Entry 7QCD (electron microscopy, 8.00 A resolution (low resolution: residue-level contacts below are approximate; hydrogen-bond / salt-bridge calls are withheld)); this record covers chains A and B of the 6 polymer chains in the assembly.

Chain A:
Molecule: Structural maintenance of chromosomes protein 5
Organism: Saccharomyces cerevisiae (strain ATCC 204508 / S288c)
UniProtKB: Q08204 (SMC5_YEAST); numbering as in UniProt (aligned over 1-1093)
Sequence (1093 residues; numbered 1 to 1093; the number before each row is that of its first residue):
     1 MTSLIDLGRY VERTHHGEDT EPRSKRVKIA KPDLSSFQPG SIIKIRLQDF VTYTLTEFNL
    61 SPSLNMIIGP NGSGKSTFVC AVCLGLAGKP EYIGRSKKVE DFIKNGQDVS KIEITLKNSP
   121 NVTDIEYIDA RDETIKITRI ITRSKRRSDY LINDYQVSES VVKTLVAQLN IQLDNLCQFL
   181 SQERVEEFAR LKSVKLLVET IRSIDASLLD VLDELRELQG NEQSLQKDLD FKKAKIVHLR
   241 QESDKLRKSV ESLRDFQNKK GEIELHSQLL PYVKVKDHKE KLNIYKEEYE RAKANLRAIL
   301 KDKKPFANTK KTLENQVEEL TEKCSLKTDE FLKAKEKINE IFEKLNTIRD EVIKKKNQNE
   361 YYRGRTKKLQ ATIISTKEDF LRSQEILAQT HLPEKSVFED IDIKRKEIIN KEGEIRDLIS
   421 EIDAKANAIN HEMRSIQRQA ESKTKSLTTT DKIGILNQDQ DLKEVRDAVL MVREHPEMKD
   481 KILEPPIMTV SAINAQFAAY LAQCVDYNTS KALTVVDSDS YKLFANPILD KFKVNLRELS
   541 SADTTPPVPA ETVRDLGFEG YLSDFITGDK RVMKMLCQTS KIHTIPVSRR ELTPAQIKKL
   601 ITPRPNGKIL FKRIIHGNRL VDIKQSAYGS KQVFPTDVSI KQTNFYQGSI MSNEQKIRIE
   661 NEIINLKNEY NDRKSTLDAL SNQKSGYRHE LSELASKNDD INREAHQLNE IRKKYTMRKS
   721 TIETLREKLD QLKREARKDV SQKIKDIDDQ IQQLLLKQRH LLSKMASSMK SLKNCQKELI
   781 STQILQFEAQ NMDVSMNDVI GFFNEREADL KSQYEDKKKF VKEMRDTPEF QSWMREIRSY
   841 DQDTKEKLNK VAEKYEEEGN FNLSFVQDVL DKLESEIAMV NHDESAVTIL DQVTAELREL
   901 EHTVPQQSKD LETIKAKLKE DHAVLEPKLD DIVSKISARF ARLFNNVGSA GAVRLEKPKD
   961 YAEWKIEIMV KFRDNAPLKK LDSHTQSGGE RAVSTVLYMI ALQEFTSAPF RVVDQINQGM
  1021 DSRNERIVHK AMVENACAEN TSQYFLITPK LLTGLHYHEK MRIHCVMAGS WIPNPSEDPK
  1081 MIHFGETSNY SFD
Disordered / not traced: 1-34, 370-371, 391-393, 883, 1069-1093
Construct notes: engineered mutation Gln1015 (Glu in Q08204)
What the authors report for this chain:
  - mutagenesis - Y961A/W964A: unchanged growth
  - mutagenesis - F972A/L978D/L981N: abolished growth
  - post-translational modification sites: Lys311 (citing earlier work)

Chain B:
Molecule: Structural maintenance of chromosomes protein 6
Organism: Saccharomyces cerevisiae (strain ATCC 204508 / S288c)
UniProtKB: Q12749 (SMC6_YEAST); residues 1-1114 here = UniProt positions 1-1114
Sequence (1114 residues; row label = number of the first residue in the row):
     1 MISTTISGKR PIEQVDDELL SLTAQQENEE QQQQRKRRRH QFAPMTQFNS NTLDEDSGFR
    61 SSSDVATADQ DNFLEESPSG YIKKVILRNF MCHEHFELEL GSRLNFIVGN NGSGKSAILT
   121 AITIGLGAKA SETNRGSSLK DLIREGCYSA KIILHLDNSK YGAYQQGIFG NEIIVERIIK
   181 RDGPASFSLR SENGKEISNK KKDIQTVVDY FSVPVSNPMC FLSQDAARSF LTASTSQDKY
   241 SHFMKGTLLQ EITENLLYAS AIHDSAQENM ALHLENLKSL KAEYEDAKKL LRELNQTSDL
   301 NERKMLLQAK SLWIDVAHNT DACKNLENEI SGIQQKVDEV TEKIRNRQEK IERYTSDGTT
   361 IEAQIDAKVI YVNEKDSEHQ NARELLRDVK SRFEKEKSNQ AEAQSNIDQG RKKVDALNKT
   421 IAHLEEELTK EMGGDKDQMR QELEQLEKAN EKLREVNNSL VVSLQDVKNE ERDIQHERES
   481 ELRTISRSIQ NKKVELQNIA KGNDTFLMNF DRNMDRLLRT IEQRKNEFET PAIGPLGSLV
   541 TIRKGFEKWT RSIQRAISSS LNAFVVSNPK DNRLFRDIMR SCGIRSNIPI VTYCLSQFDY
   601 SKGRAHGNYP TIVDALEFSK PEIECLFVDL SRIERIVLIE DKNEARNFLQ RNPVNVNMAL
   661 SLRDRRSGFQ LSGGYRLDTV TYQDKIRLKV NSSSDNGTQY LKDLIEQETK ELQNIRDRYE
   721 EKLSEVRSRL KEIDGRLKST KNEMRKTNFR MTELKMNVGK VVDTGILNSK INERKNQEQA
   781 IASYEAAKEE LGLKIEQIAQ EAQPIKEQYD STKLALVEAQ DELQQLKEDI NSRQSKIQKY
   841 KDDTIYYEDK KKVYLENIKK IEVNVAALKE GIQRQIQNAC AFCSKERIEN VDLPDTQEEI
   901 KRELDKVSRM IQKAEKSLGL SQEEVIALFE KCRNKYKEGQ KKYMEIDEAL NRLHNSLKAR
   961 DQNYKNAEKG TCFDADMDFR ASLKVRKFSG NLSFIKDTKS LEIYILTTND EKARNVDTLS
  1021 GGEKSFSQMA LLLATWKPMR SRIIALDQFD VFMDQVNRKI GTTLIVKKLK DIARTQTIII
  1081 TPQDIGKIAD IDSSGVSIHR MRDPERQNNS NFYN
Disordered / not traced: 1-73, 214, 290-291, 371-386, 432-435, 806-813, 920-921, 1105-1114
Construct notes: engineered mutation Gln1048 (Glu in Q12749)
Swiss-Prot annotation at these positions:
  - motif: Arg35 to Arg39 (Nuclear localization signal)
  - binding site (ATP): Gly109 to Ser116

Chain A / chain B interface:
Pairs across the interface (133; chain A residue first):
  Arg190(A) - Asp225(B)
  Ile353(A) - Ser391(B)
  Asn357(A) - Ser398(B)
  Tyr361(A) - Ala401(B)
  Arg363(A) - Glu402(B)
  Gly364(A) - Glu402(B)
  Lys367(A) - Glu402(B)
  Lys368(A) - Glu402(B)
  Lys368(A) - Ser405(B)
  Lys368(A) - Asn406(B)
  Lys368(A) - Gln409(B)
  Asp402(A) - Gly759(B)
  Arg405(A) - Lys755(B)
  Arg405(A) - Met756(B)
  Arg405(A) - Val758(B)
  Arg405(A) - Gly759(B)
  Lys406(A) - Met756(B)
  Lys406(A) - Lys760(B)
  Ile409(A) - Thr752(B)
  Ile409(A) - Lys755(B)
  Ile409(A) - Met756(B)
  Asn410(A) - Phe749(B)
  Asn410(A) - Met756(B)
  Glu412(A) - Lys755(B)
  Gly413(A) - Asn748(B)
  Gly413(A) - Thr752(B)
  Arg416(A) - Arg454(B)
  Arg416(A) - Asn748(B)
  Arg416(A) - Met751(B)
  Arg416(A) - Thr752(B)
  Arg416(A) - Lys755(B)
  Asp417(A) - Met744(B)
  Asp417(A) - Arg745(B)
  Asp417(A) - Asn748(B)
  Ile419(A) - Arg454(B)
  Ser420(A) - Arg454(B)
  Ser420(A) - Asn457(B)
  Ser420(A) - Met744(B)
  Glu421(A) - Lys741(B)
  Glu421(A) - Arg745(B)
  Asp423(A) - Asn458(B)
  Ala424(A) - Asn457(B)
  Ala424(A) - Val461(B)
  Asn427(A) - Asn458(B)
  Asn427(A) - Val461(B)
  Asn427(A) - Val462(B)
  Ala428(A) - Val461(B)
  Ala428(A) - Gln465(B)
  His431(A) - Val462(B)
  His431(A) - Gln465(B)
  His431(A) - Asp466(B)
  His431(A) - Asn469(B)
  Glu432(A) - Gln465(B)
  Ser435(A) - Asn469(B)
  Tyr521(A) - Arg646(B)
  Tyr521(A) - Tyr675(B)
  Tyr521(A) - Leu677(B)
  Lys522(A) - Tyr675(B)
  Lys533(A) - Arg663(B)
  Lys533(A) - Thr679(B)
  Asn535(A) - Asp678(B)
  Arg537(A) - Asp678(B)
  Ile601(A) - Pro569(B)
  Ser626(A) - Tyr593(B)
  Ser626(A) - Phe598(B)
  Ser626(A) - Asp629(B)
  Ala627(A) - Asp629(B)
  Ala627(A) - Arg632(B)
  Tyr628(A) - Tyr593(B)
  Tyr628(A) - Phe598(B)
  Tyr628(A) - Asp599(B)
  Tyr628(A) - Tyr600(B)
  Tyr628(A) - Lys602(B)
  Tyr628(A) - Asp629(B)
  Tyr628(A) - Arg632(B)
  Tyr628(A) - Glu634(B)
  Gly629(A) - Phe598(B)
  Ser630(A) - Tyr593(B)
  Ser630(A) - Ser596(B)
  Lys631(A) - Tyr593(B)
  Lys631(A) - Lys602(B)
  Gln632(A) - Tyr593(B)
  Gln632(A) - Cys594(B)
  Phe634(A) - Val591(B)
  Phe634(A) - Thr592(B)
  Phe634(A) - Tyr593(B)
  Phe634(A) - Leu630(B)
  Pro635(A) - Thr592(B)
  Thr636(A) - Ile590(B)
  Thr636(A) - Val591(B)
  Asp637(A) - Asn572(B)
  Asp637(A) - Arg576(B)
  Val638(A) - Arg576(B)
  Arg688(A) - Arg454(B)
  His706(A) - Val762(B)
  Asn709(A) - Val761(B)
  Asn709(A) - Val762(B)
  Asn709(A) - Asp763(B)
  Arg712(A) - Val761(B)
  Arg712(A) - Asp763(B)
  Lys713(A) - Leu428(B)
  Lys713(A) - Glu431(B)
  Lys713(A) - Asp763(B)
  Lys713(A) - Thr764(B)
  Lys713(A) - Gly765(B)
  Lys713(A) - Ile766(B)
  Thr716(A) - Ile766(B)
  Met717(A) - Gly765(B)
  Met717(A) - Ile766(B)
  Met717(A) - Asn768(B)
  Met717(A) - Ser769(B)
  Lys719(A) - Ile766(B)
  Ser720(A) - Ile766(B)
  Ser720(A) - Ser769(B)
  Ser720(A) - Lys770(B)
  Thr721(A) - Ser769(B)
  Thr721(A) - Glu773(B)
  Thr724(A) - Leu417(B)
  Thr724(A) - Lys770(B)
  Thr724(A) - Glu773(B)
  Leu725(A) - Glu773(B)
  Lys728(A) - Lys413(B)
  Lys728(A) - Ala416(B)
  Leu732(A) - Lys413(B)
  Lys733(A) - Lys413(B)
  Leu863(A) - Arg902(B)
  Gln867(A) - Lys906(B)
  Asp868(A) - Arg909(B)
  Asp871(A) - Lys906(B)
  Asp871(A) - Lys913(B)
  Lys872(A) - Lys913(B)
  Ser875(A) - Lys913(B)
  His984(A) - Ser131(B)
Also at the interface, not in a pair above, chain A (75 interface residues in all): Phe398, Gln439, Gln625, Ser639, Glu710, Lys714, Leu729, Ser864
Also at the interface, not in a pair above, chain B (84 interface residues in all): Asn134, Arg228, Glu394, Lys395, Thr420, Leu424, Asn450, Asp473, Gly603, Arg676, Leu737, Glu753, Asn757

Summary:
The interface between chain A and chain B involves 75 residues on one side and 84 on the other. From UniProt:
8 ATP-binding residues on chain B. The paper reports that F972A/L978D/L981N of chain A abolish growth; a
modification site at Lys311(A).
Chain A is Structural maintenance of chromosomes protein 5 and chain B is Structural maintenance of
chromosomes protein 6, both from Saccharomyces cerevisiae (strain ATCC 204508 / S288c); the structure, CryoEM
structure of the Smc5/6-holocomplex (composite structure), was determined by electron microscopy.
